Entry 7XEL (X-ray diffraction, 1.80 A resolution); this record covers chain A.

[Chain A]
Name: Cysteine desulfurase SufS
From: Bacillus subtilis subsp. subtilis str. 168
Notes: EC 2.8.1.7
Reference sequence: O32164 (SUFS_BACSU); residues 1-406 here = UniProt positions 1-406
Amino-acid sequence (419 residues; numbered -2 to 416; the number before each row is that of its first residue; numbers below 1 keep their minus sign (Met-2 is residue -2)):
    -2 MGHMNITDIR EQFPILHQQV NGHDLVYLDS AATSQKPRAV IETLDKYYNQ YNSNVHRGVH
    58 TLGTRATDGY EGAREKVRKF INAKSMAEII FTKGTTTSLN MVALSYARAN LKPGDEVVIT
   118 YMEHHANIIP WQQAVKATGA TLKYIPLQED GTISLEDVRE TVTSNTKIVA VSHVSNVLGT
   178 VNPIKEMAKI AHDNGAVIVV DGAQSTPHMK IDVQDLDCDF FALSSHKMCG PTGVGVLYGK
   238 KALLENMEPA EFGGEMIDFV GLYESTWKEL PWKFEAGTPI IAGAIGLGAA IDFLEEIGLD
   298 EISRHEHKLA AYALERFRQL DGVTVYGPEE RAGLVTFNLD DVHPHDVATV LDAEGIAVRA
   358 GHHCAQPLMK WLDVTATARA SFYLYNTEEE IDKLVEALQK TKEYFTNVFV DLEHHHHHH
Unresolved in the structure: -2 to 0, 406-416
Differences from the reference sequence: expression tag (-2 to 0, 407-416)
Modified positions: Lys224 ((2S)-2-amino-6-[[3-hydroxy-2-methyl-5-(phosphonooxymethyl)pyridin-4-yl]methylideneamino]hexanoic acid; LLP)
Curated features (UniProtKB/Swiss-Prot):
  - active site: Cys361 (Cysteine persulfide intermediate)
  - modified residue: Lys224 (N6-(pyridoxal phosphate)lysine)
  - mutagenesis: Cys361 (C361A: Loss of cysteine desulfurase activity, still binds SufU and Cys)

[Overview]
From UniProt: active-site residue Cys361 and one mutagenesis site.
Chain A is Cysteine desulfurase SufS (Bacillus subtilis subsp. subtilis str. 168); the structure, SufS soaked
with D-penicillamine, was determined by X-ray diffraction (same publication as 7YB3, 7XEK and 7XEN).
